PDB entry 8PDQ | electron microscopy, 3.10 A resolution | chains A and B of the 3 polymer chains in the assembly

== Chain A ==
Name: Nucleoprotein
Organism: Human metapneumovirus (strain CAN97-83)
Reference sequence: Q6WBA1 (NCAP_HMPVC); numbering as in UniProt (aligned over 1-394)
Sequence (394 residues; row label = number of the first residue in the row):
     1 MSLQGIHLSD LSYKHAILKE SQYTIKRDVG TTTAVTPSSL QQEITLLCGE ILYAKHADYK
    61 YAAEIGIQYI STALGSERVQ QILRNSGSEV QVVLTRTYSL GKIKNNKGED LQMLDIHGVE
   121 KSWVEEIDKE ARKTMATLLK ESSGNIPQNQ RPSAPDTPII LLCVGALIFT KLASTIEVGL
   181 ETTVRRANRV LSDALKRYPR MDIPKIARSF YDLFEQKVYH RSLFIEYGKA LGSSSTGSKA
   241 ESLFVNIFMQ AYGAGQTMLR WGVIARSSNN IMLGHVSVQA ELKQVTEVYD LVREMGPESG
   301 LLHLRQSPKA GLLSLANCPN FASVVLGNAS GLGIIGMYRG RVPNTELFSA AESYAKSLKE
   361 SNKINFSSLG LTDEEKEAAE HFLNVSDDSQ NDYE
Not modelled in the structure: 144-145, 366-394
Sequence notes: variant Ile103 (Val in Q6WBA1), His220 (Tyr in Q6WBA1)
What the authors report for this chain:
  - mutagenesis - L111E: decreased signaling

== Chain B ==
Name: Phosphoprotein
Reference sequence: Q8B9Q8 (PHOSP_HMPVC); residues 10-16 here correspond to UniProt positions 288-294 (UniProt number = residue number + 278)
Sequence (7 residues; row label = number of the first residue in the row):
    10 DIYQLIM

== How chain A and chain B interact ==
Contacting residue pairs (20; chain A residue first):
  Leu46(A) with Met16(B), hydrophobic
  Glu50(A) with Met16(B)
  Tyr53(A) with Met16(B)
  Ile103(A) with Tyr12(B), hydrophobic
  Lys104(A) with Gln13(B), hydrogen bond (backbone-side chain)
  Asn105(A) with Tyr12(B); Gln13(B)
  Asn106(A) with Gln13(B), hydrogen bond (backbone-side chain); Leu14(B)
  Leu111(A) with Tyr12(B), hydrophobic
  Lys129(A) with Tyr12(B)
  Arg132(A) with Ile11(B); Tyr12(B); Leu14(B); Met16(B)
  Met135(A) with Leu14(B), hydrophobic; Met16(B), hydrophobic
  Ala136(A) with Leu14(B), hydrophobic
  Pro152(A) with Met16(B), hydrophobic
  Ser153(A) with Met16(B)
Other interface residues (no listed pair), chain A (17 interface residues in all): Asp128, Leu139, Arg151
Other interface residues (no listed pair), chain B (6 interface residues in all): Ile15
Interface features reported in the paper:
  - specific contacts: Leu111(A)-Tyr12(B)
  - hot spots on chain B (mutagenesis) - I11A, Y12A, L14A, M16A: abolished binding to Nucleoprotein (chain A) (citing earlier work)

== In short ==
17 residues of chain A face 6 of chain B across their interface; the contacts include 2 hydrogen bonds. Polar
contacts include Lys104(A)-Gln13(B) and Asn106(A)-Gln13(B). The paper describes a contact between Leu111(A)
and Tyr12(B). The paper reports that I11A, Y12A and L14A of chain B, among others, abolish binding to
Nucleoprotein (chain A); L111E of chain A reduces signaling.
Here chain A is Nucleoprotein (Human metapneumovirus (strain CAN97-83)) and chain B is Phosphoprotein. Entry
8PDQ (11-mer ring of HMPV N-RNA bound to the C-terminal region of P) was determined by electron microscopy
(same publication as 8PDL, 8PDM, 8PDN, 8PDO, 8PDP, 8PDR and 8PDS).
